Entry 6SGZ (electron microscopy, 3.90 A resolution); this record covers chains E and J of the 5 polymer chains in the assembly.

== Chain E ==
Name: ESX-3 secretion system protein EccD3
Source organism: Mycobacterium smegmatis (strain ATCC 700084 / mc(2)155)
UniProt: A0QQ46 (ECCD3_MYCS2); residue numbers follow UniProt; this construct covers 6-472
Sequence (467 residues; row label = number of the first residue in the row):
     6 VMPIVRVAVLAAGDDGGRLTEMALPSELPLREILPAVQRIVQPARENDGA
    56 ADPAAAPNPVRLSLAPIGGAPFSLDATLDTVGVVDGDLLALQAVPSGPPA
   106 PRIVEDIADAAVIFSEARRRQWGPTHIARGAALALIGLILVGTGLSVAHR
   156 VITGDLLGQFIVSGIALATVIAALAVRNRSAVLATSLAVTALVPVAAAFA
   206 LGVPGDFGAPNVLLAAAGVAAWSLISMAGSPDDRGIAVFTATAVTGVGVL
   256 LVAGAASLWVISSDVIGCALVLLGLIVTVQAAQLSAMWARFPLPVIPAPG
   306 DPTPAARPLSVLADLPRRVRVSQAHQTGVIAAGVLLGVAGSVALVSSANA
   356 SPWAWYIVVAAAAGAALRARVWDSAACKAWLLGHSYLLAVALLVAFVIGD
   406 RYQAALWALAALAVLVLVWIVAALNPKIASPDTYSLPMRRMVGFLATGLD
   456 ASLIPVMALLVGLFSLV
Unresolved in the structure: 48-63, 300-314, 472

== Chain J ==
Name: ESX-3 secretion system protein EccC3
Source organism: Mycobacterium smegmatis (strain ATCC 700084 / mc(2)155)
Sequence (343 residues; row label = number of the first residue in the row; note: 60 numbers in that range are skipped by the numbering (no residue carries them; nothing is unmodelled there)):
     1 MSRLIFEHQRRLTPPTTRKGTITIEPPPQLP
    92 MRTEEVDAERADYLRYLSVVRDNVRAHAAEQRAALEWSHPEPEVLATIPG
   142 TRRQWERDPRDRDFLVLRAGRHDVPLDAALKVKDTADEIDLEPVAHSALR
   192 GLLDVQRTVRDAPTGLDVAKLARITVIGEADEARAAIRAWIAQAVTWHDP
   242 TMLGVALAAPDLESGDWSWLKWLPHVDVPNEADGVGPARYLTTSTAELRE
   292 RLAPALADRPLFPAESGAALKHLLVVLDDPDADPDDIARKPGLTGVTVIH
   342 RTTELPNREQYPDPERPILRVADGRIERWQVGGWQPCVDVADAMSAAEAA
   392 HIARRLSRWDSN
Unresolved in the structure: 301-310, 331-333, 373-374

== Interface between chain E and chain J ==
Residue-residue contacts (27; chain E residue first):
  Arg36(E) - Ala388(J)
  Arg36(E) - Glu389(J)  salt bridge
  Arg36(E) - His392(J)  hydrogen bond (backbone-side chain)
  Glu37(E) - Arg395(J)  salt bridge
  Pro40(E) - His392(J)
  Pro40(E) - Arg396(J)
  Pro64(E) - Val135(J)
  Val65(E) - Thr138(J)
  Arg66(E) - Glu134(J)  hydrogen bond (side chain-backbone)
  Arg66(E) - Ala137(J)
  Arg66(E) - Thr138(J)
  Arg66(E) - Glu389(J)  salt bridge
  Arg66(E) - His392(J)  hydrogen bond
  Val99(E) - Glu134(J)
  Arg107(E) - Arg116(J)
  Ile108(E) - Gln197(J)  hydrogen bond (backbone-side chain)
  Ile108(E) - Arg201(J)
  Val109(E) - Arg116(J)
  Val109(E) - Gln197(J)
  Glu110(E) - Arg112(J)  salt bridge
  Glu110(E) - Ala189(J)
  Glu110(E) - Gly192(J)
  Glu110(E) - Leu193(J)  hydrogen bond (side chain-backbone)
  Glu110(E) - Val196(J)
  Asp111(E) - Arg112(J)  salt bridge
  Asp114(E) - Ser109(J)
  Asp114(E) - Arg112(J)  salt bridge
Also at the interface, not in a pair above, chain E (15 interface residues in all): Ala105, Ile118
Also at the interface, not in a pair above, chain J (19 interface residues in all): Arg123

== Summary ==
15 residues of chain E face 19 of chain J across their interface; the contacts include 5 hydrogen bonds and 6
salt bridges. Among the polar pairs are Arg36(E)-Glu389(J), Glu37(E)-Arg395(J) and Arg66(E)-Glu389(J).
Here chain E is ESX-3 secretion system protein EccD3 and chain J is ESX-3 secretion system protein EccC3, both
from Mycobacterium smegmatis (strain ATCC 700084 / mc(2)155). Entry 6SGZ (Structure of protomer 2 of the ESX-3
core complex) was determined by electron microscopy together with 6SGW, 6SGX and 6SGY from the same study.
